Entry 2FJ1 (X-ray diffraction, 2.20 A resolution); this record covers chain A.

== Chain A ==
Name: Tetracycline repressor protein class D
Organism: Escherichia coli
Reference sequence: P0ACT4 (TETR4_ECOLI); numbering as in UniProt (aligned over 2-208)
Chain sequence (207 residues; row label = number of the first residue in the row):
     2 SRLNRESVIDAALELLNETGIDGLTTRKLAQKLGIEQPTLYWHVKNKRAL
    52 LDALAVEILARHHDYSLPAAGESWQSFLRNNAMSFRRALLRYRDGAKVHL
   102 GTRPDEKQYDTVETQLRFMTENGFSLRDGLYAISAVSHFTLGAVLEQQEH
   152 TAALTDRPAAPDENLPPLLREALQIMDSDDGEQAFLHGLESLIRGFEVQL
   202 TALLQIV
Differences from the reference sequence: engineered mutation Ser2 (Ala in P0ACT4)
UniProt features mapped onto this chain:
  - DNA-binding region: Thr26 to Val45 (H-T-H motif)
  - binding site (tetracycline): His64, Asn82
  - binding site (Mg(2+)): His100
Ion coordination: Ni2+: His100 (together with 7-chlorotetracycline)
Small-molecule neighbours: 7-chlorotetracycline (CTC): Leu60, His64, Ser67, Asn82, Phe86, His100, Thr103, Arg104, Pro105, Gln109, Thr112, Val113, Gln116, Leu117, Leu131, Ile134, Ser138, Glu147, Leu170, Ala173, Leu174, Met177

== Summary ==
Ligands of chain A: 7-chlorotetracycline. UniProt lists tetracycline-binding residues His64 and Asn82 and
Mg2+-binding residue His100.
Chain A is Tetracycline repressor protein class D (Escherichia coli); the structure, Crystal Structure
Analysis of Tet Repressor (class D) in Complex with 7-Chlortetracycline-Nickel(II), was determined by X-ray
diffraction (same publication as 2VKE).
